Entry 8RGM (electron microscopy, 4.00 A resolution); this record covers chains F and I of the 10 polymer chains in the assembly.

== Chain F ==
Molecule: Histone H4
Organism: Homo sapiens
UniProtKB: P62805 (H4_HUMAN); residues 1-102 here correspond to UniProt positions 2-103 (UniProt number = residue number + 1)
Amino-acid sequence (102 residues; numbered 1 to 102; the number before each row is that of its first residue):
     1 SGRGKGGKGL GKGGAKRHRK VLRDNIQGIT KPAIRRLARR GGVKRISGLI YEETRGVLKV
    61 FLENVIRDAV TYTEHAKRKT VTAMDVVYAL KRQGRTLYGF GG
Unresolved in the structure: 1-24
Swiss-Prot annotation at these positions:
  - DNA-binding region: Lys16 to Lys20
  - modified residue: Ser1 (N-acetylserine), Arg3 (Asymmetric dimethylarginine), Lys5 (N6-(2-hydroxyisobutyryl)lysine), Lys8 (N6-(2-hydroxyisobutyryl)lysine), Lys12 (N6-(2-hydroxyisobutyryl)lysine), Lys16 (N6-(2-hydroxyisobutyryl)lysine), Lys20 (N6,N6,N6-trimethyllysine), Lys31 (N6-(2-hydroxyisobutyryl)lysine), Lys44 (N6-(2-hydroxyisobutyryl)lysine), Ser47 (Phosphoserine), Tyr51 (Phosphotyrosine), Lys59 (N6-(2-hydroxyisobutyryl)lysine), Lys77 (N6-(2-hydroxyisobutyryl)lysine), Lys79 (N6-(2-hydroxyisobutyryl)lysine), Thr80 (Phosphothreonine), Tyr88 (Phosphotyrosine), Lys91 (N6-(2-hydroxyisobutyryl)lysine)
  - cross-link (Glycyl lysine isopeptide (Lys-Gly)): Lys12 (interchain with G-Cter in SUMO2), Lys20 (interchain with G-Cter in SUMO2), Lys31 (interchain with G-Cter in SUMO2), Lys59 (interchain with G-Cter in SUMO2), Lys79 (interchain with G-Cter in SUMO2), Lys91 (interchain with G-Cter in SUMO2)

== Chain I ==
Molecule: Widom 603 DNA sequence
Sequence (145 nucleotides; row label = number of the first residue in the row; numbers below 1 keep their minus sign (DC-72 is residue -72)):
   -72 CCAGTTCGCG CGCCCACCTA CCGTGTGAAG TCGTCACTCG GGCTTCTAAG TACGCTTAGG
   -12 CCACGGTAGA GGGCAATCCA AGGCTAACCA CCGTGCATCG ATGTTGAAAG AGGCCCTCCG
    48 TCCTTATTAC TTCAAGTCCC TGGGG

== How chain F and chain I interact ==
Contacting residue pairs (11):
  Arg35(F) with DA8(I), salt bridge to the phosphate
  Arg45(F) with DA8(I), phosphate contact
  Ile46(F) with DA7(I), sugar contact; DA8(I), hydrogen bond to the phosphate
  Ser47(F) with DA7(I), sugar contact
  Gly48(F) with DA7(I), hydrogen bond to the phosphate
  Tyr51(F) with DA8(I), phosphate contact
  Arg78(F) with DA28(I), phosphate contact
  Lys79(F) with DG27(I), salt bridge to the phosphate; DA28(I), hydrogen bond to the phosphate
  Thr80(F) with DA28(I), hydrogen bond to the phosphate
Other interface residues (no listed pair), chain I (5 interface residues in all): DT29

== Overview ==
The interface between chain F and chain I involves 9 residues on one side and 5 on the other; the contacts
include 4 hydrogen bonds and 2 salt bridges. Polar contacts include Ile46(F)-DA8(I), Gly48(F)-DA7(I) and
Lys79(F)-DA28(I). UniProt lists a DNA-binding region on chain F.
Chain F is Histone H4 (Homo sapiens) and chain I is Widom 603 DNA sequence; the structure, Cryo-EM structure
of nucleosome containing Widom603 DNA, was determined by electron microscopy.
